PDB entry 4DKA | X-ray diffraction, 1.97 A resolution | chains A and D

[Chain A]
Name: single domain antibody VHH
From: Lama glama
Notes: antibody fragment or engineered binder
Amino-acid sequence (127 residues; numbered 1 to 127; the number before each row is that of its first residue):
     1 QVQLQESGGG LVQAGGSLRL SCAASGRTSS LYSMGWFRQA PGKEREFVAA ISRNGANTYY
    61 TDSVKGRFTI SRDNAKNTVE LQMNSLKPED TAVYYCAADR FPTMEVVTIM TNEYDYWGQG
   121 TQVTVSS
Cystine bridges: Cys22-Cys96
Ion coordination: Na+: Asp99, Glu113, Asp115

[Chain D]
Name: RNA-editing complex protein MP81
From: Trypanosoma brucei
Notes: engineered mutation(s): deletion mutant
UniProt: Q95W15 (Q95W15_9TRYP); residue numbers follow UniProt; this construct covers 624-657, 696-762
Amino-acid sequence (105 residues; row label = number of the first residue in the row; note: 34 numbers in that range are skipped by the numbering (no residue carries them; nothing is unmodelled there)):
   624 RAGSNALMIG RIADVQHGFL GAMTVTQYVL EVDG
   692 GASGEKEFIV IRCMGDNFPA SLLKDQVKLG SRVLVQGTLR MNRHVDDVSK RLHAYPFIQV
   752 VPPLGYVKVV G
Not modelled in the structure: 624-626, 656-657, 692-696, 706-716, 753-754
Construct notes: linker (692-695)
What the authors report for this chain:
  - mutagenesis - R703E, R731E, R734E: abolished binding to RNA

[Interface between chain A and chain D]
Residue-residue contacts (40):
  Asn57(A) with Leu643(D); Gly644(D), hydrogen bond (side chain-backbone)
  Thr58(A) with Phe642(D)
  Tyr59(A) with Phe642(D), hydrophobic
  Asn74(A) with Asp738(D)
  Phe101(A) with Asp637(D); Val638(D); Gln639(D); Gln650(D); Tyr651(D); Val652(D), hydrophobic
  Pro102(A) with Val652(D); Phe699(D), hydrophobic; Val701(D)
  Thr103(A) with Gln639(D); Gln650(D), hydrogen bond
  Met104(A) with Val736(D); Asp737(D); Tyr746(D)
  Glu105(A) with Leu643(D); Arg703(D), salt bridge; Asn733(D), hydrogen bond; His735(D), salt bridge
  Val106(A) with Gln639(D), hydrogen bond (backbone-side chain); Gly641(D); Phe642(D); Val648(D), hydrophobic; Gln650(D); Arg703(D)
  Val107(A) with Gln639(D); Gly641(D); Phe642(D), hydrogen bond (backbone-backbone)
  Thr108(A) with Gln639(D), hydrogen bond; His640(D)
  Ile109(A) with His640(D), hydrogen bond (backbone-backbone); Phe642(D), hydrophobic
  Met110(A) with His640(D)
  Glu113(A) with Val638(D); Gln639(D); His640(D), salt bridge
Interface residues without a listed pair, chain A (18 interface residues in all): Arg53, Asn54, Asp99
Interface residues without a listed pair, chain D (23 interface residues in all): Thr647, Val739

[Summary]
18 residues of chain A and 23 residues of chain D are in contact; the contacts include 7 hydrogen bonds and 3
salt bridges. Among the polar pairs are Glu105(A)-Arg703(D), Glu105(A)-His735(D) and Glu113(A)-His640(D). The
Na+ site is built by Asp99(A), Glu113(A) and Asp115(A). From the paper: R703E, R731E and R734E of chain D
abolish binding to RNA.
Here chain A is single domain antibody VHH (Lama glama) and chain D is RNA-editing complex protein MP81
(Trypanosoma brucei). Entry 4DKA (Structure of Editosome protein) was determined by X-ray diffraction (same
publication as 4DK3 and 4DK6).
